PDB entry 3STI | X-ray diffraction, 2.60 A resolution | chains B and C of the 3 polymer chains in the assembly

[Chain B (and C)]
Name: Protease degQ
Organism: Escherichia coli
Notes: EC 3.4.21.-; chain C of this document is another copy of the same molecule, construct and numbering; everything in this record applies to it too
UniProtKB: P39099 (DEGQ_ECOLI); residues 1-237 here correspond to UniProt positions 28-264 (UniProt number = residue number + 27)
Chain sequence (245 residues; row label = number of the first residue in the row):
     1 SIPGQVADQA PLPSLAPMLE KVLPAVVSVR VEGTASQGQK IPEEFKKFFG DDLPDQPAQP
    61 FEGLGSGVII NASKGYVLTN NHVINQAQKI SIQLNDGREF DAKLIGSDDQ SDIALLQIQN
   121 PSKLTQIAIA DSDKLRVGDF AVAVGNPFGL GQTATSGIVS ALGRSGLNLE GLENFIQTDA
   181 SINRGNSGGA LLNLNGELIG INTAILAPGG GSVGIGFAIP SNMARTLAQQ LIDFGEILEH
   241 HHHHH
Not modelled in the structure: 1-10, 32-62, 86-88, 168-171, 207-212, 239-245 (chain C: 1-10, 31-62, 85-88, 207-211, 235-245)
Construct notes: expression tag (238-245)
Curated features (UniProtKB/Swiss-Prot):
  - active site (Charge relay system): H82, D112, S187
  - binding site (substrate): E32, H82, D112, G185 to S187, T203 to A207
What the authors report for this chain:
  - mutagenesis - R164A: decreased catalytic activity on unfolded lysozyme
  - mutagenesis - S187A: abolished catalytic activity

[Interface between chain B and chain C]
Residue-residue contacts - 41 pairs, chain B then chain C:
  L12(B) - L194(C)  hydrophobic
  L12(B) - N195(C)
  P13(B) - F140(C)
  P13(B) - L194(C)
  S14(B) - G138(C)  hydrogen bond (side chain-backbone)
  S14(B) - D139(C)  hydrogen bond
  S14(B) - F140(C)
  L15(B) - G138(C)  hydrogen bond (backbone-backbone)
  L15(B) - F140(C)  hydrophobic
  L15(B) - I158(C)  hydrophobic
  A16(B) - R136(C)
  A16(B) - V137(C)
  A16(B) - G138(C)
  L19(B) - V137(C)
  L19(B) - G138(C)
  E20(B) - R136(C)  salt bridge
  P147(B) - S165(C)
  F148(B) - S165(C)
  F148(B) - G166(C)
  F148(B) - L167(C)  hydrophobic
  F148(B) - N168(C)
  L150(B) - R164(C)
  L150(B) - S165(C)  hydrogen bond (backbone-side chain)
  L150(B) - N168(C)
  G151(B) - S165(C)
  Q152(B) - V137(C)
  Q152(B) - S160(C)
  T153(B) - S160(C)
  T153(B) - S165(C)
  T153(B) - G166(C)
  A154(B) - V137(C)  hydrophobic
  A154(B) - I158(C)
  A154(B) - S160(C)  hydrogen bond (backbone-backbone)
  T155(B) - D179(C)
  S156(B) - D179(C)  hydrogen bond (backbone-side chain)
  S181(B) - G214(C)  hydrogen bond (side chain-backbone)
  N183(B) - S212(C)
  N183(B) - V213(C)  hydrogen bond (side chain-backbone)
  N183(B) - I215(C)
  R184(B) - S212(C)  hydrogen bond
  R184(B) - V213(C)
Also at the interface, not in a pair above, chain B (20 interface residues in all): P17
Also at the interface, not in a pair above, chain C (21 interface residues in all): A161, N193

[In short]
Chain B and chain C form an interface of 20 and 21 residues respectively; the contacts include 9 hydrogen
bonds and 1 salt bridge. Polar pairs include E20(B)-R136(C), S14(B)-G138(C) and S14(B)-D139(C). From the
paper: R164A of chain B reduces catalytic activity on unfolded lysozyme; S187A of chain B abolishes catalytic
activity.
Chain B and chain C are both Protease degQ (Escherichia coli); the structure, Crystal structure of the
protease domain of DegQ from Escherichia coli, was determined by X-ray diffraction, deposited together with
3STJ.
